PDB entry 1YN6 | X-ray diffraction, 2.20 A resolution | chains A and C of the 3 polymer chains in the assembly

== Chain A ==
Name: H-2 class I histocompatibility antigen, D-B alpha chain
Source organism: Mus musculus
UniProtKB: P01899 (HA11_MOUSE); residues 2-274 here correspond to UniProt positions 26-298 (UniProt number = residue number + 24)
Chain sequence (273 residues; row label = number of the first residue in the row):
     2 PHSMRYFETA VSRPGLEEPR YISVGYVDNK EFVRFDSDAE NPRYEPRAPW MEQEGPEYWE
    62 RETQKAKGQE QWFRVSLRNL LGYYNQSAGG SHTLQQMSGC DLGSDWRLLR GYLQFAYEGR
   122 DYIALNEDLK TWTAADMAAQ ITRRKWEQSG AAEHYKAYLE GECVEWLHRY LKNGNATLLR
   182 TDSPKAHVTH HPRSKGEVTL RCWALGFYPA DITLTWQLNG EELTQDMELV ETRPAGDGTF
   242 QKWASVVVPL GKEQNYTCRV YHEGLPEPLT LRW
Cystine bridges: C101-C164, C203-C259

== Chain C ==
Name: 10-mer peptide from RNA-directed RNA polymerase subunit P2
Notes: EC 2.7.7.48
UniProtKB: P13175 (RRP2_IAZI1); residues 1-10 here correspond to UniProt positions 224-233 (UniProt number = residue number + 223)
Chain sequence (10 residues; each row starts with the number of its first residue):
     1 SSLENFRAYV

== Interface between chain A and chain C ==
Residue-residue contacts (48):
  Y7(A) - S1(C)  hydrogen bond (side chain-backbone)
  Y7(A) - S2(C)  hydrogen bond (side chain-backbone)
  Y45(A) - S2(C)
  E63(A) - S1(C)  hydrogen bond
  E63(A) - S2(C)  hydrogen bond
  K66(A) - S1(C)  hydrogen bond
  K66(A) - S2(C)  hydrogen bond (side chain-backbone)
  K66(A) - E4(C)
  Q70(A) - L3(C)  hydrogen bond (side chain-backbone)
  Q70(A) - E4(C)
  Q70(A) - N5(C)  hydrogen bond (side chain-backbone)
  W73(A) - N5(C)
  W73(A) - F6(C)  hydrogen bond (side chain-backbone)
  W73(A) - A8(C)  hydrogen bond (side chain-backbone)
  W73(A) - Y9(C)
  W73(A) - V10(C)  hydrophobic
  V76(A) - Y9(C)  hydrophobic
  S77(A) - Y9(C)
  S77(A) - V10(C)  hydrogen bond (side chain-backbone)
  N80(A) - Y9(C)
  N80(A) - V10(C)  hydrogen bond (side chain-backbone)
  L81(A) - V10(C)  hydrophobic
  Y84(A) - V10(C)  hydrogen bond (side chain-backbone)
  Q97(A) - L3(C)
  Q97(A) - N5(C)  hydrogen bond
  Y123(A) - V10(C)
  T143(A) - V10(C)  hydrogen bond (side chain-backbone)
  K146(A) - Y9(C)  hydrogen bond (side chain-backbone)
  K146(A) - V10(C)  hydrogen bond (side chain-backbone)
  W147(A) - A8(C)
  W147(A) - Y9(C)  hydrogen bond (side chain-backbone)
  W147(A) - V10(C)  hydrophobic
  S150(A) - F6(C)
  S150(A) - A8(C)
  A152(A) - F6(C)  hydrophobic
  H155(A) - E4(C)  hydrogen bond (side chain-backbone)
  H155(A) - N5(C)
  H155(A) - F6(C)
  Y156(A) - L3(C)  hydrophobic
  Y156(A) - N5(C)
  Y156(A) - F6(C)  hydrogen bond (side chain-backbone)
  Y159(A) - S1(C)  hydrogen bond (side chain-backbone)
  Y159(A) - S2(C)
  Y159(A) - L3(C)  hydrophobic
  E163(A) - S1(C)  hydrogen bond
  E163(A) - S2(C)
  W167(A) - S1(C)
  Y171(A) - S1(C)  hydrogen bond (side chain-backbone)
Also at the interface, not in a pair above, chain A (29 interface residues in all): M5, Y59, F74, F116, G151

== In short ==
Chain A and chain C form an interface of 29 and 9 residues respectively; the contacts include 23 hydrogen
bonds. Among the polar pairs are Y7(A)-S1(C), Y7(A)-S2(C) and E63(A)-S1(C).
Here chain A is H-2 class I histocompatibility antigen, D-B alpha chain (Mus musculus) and chain C is a 10-mer
peptide from RNA-directed RNA polymerase subunit P2. Entry 1YN6 (Crystal structure of a mouse MHC class I
protein, H2-Db, in complex with a peptide from ...) was determined by X-ray diffraction together with 1YN7
from the same study.
